5TTJ - chain A; structure by X-ray diffraction, 2.20 A resolution.

# Chain A
Protein: Amine oxidase
Source organism: Pseudomonas putida (strain S16)
UniProt: F8G0P2 (F8G0P2_PSEP6); numbering as in UniProt (aligned over 1-482)
Chain sequence (490 residues; numbered 1 to 490; the number before each row is that of its first residue):
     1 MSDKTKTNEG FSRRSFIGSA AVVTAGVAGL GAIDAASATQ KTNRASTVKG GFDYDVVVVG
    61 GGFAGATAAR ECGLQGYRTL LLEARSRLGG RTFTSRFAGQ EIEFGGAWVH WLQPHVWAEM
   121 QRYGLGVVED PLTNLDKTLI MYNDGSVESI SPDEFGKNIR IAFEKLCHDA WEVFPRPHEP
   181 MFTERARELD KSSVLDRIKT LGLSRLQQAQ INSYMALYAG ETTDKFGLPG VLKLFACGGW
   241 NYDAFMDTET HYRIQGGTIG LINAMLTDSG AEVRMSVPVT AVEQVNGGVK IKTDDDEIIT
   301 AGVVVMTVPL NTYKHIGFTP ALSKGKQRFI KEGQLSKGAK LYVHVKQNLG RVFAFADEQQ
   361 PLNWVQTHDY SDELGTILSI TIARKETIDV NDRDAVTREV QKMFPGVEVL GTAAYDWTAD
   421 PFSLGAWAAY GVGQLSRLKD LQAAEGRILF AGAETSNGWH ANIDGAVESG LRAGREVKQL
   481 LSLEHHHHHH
Unresolved in the structure: 1-50, 484-490
Construct notes: expression tag (483-490)
Small-molecule neighbours: FAD (flavin-adenine dinucleotide): Val59, Gly60, Gly61, Gly62, Phe63, Ala64, Gly65, Leu82, Glu83, Ala84, Arg85, Gly89, Gly90, Arg91, Thr92, Phe104, Gly105, Gly106, Ala107, Trp108, Glu249, Val277, Pro278, Val279, Thr307, Val308, Pro309, Thr312, Ile316, Lys340, Trp417, Phe422, Ala426, Trp427, Gly452, Ala453, Ala461, Asn462, Ile463, Ala466
Curated features (UniProtKB/Swiss-Prot):
  - binding site (FAD): Ala64, Glu83, Ala84, Arg85, Arg91, Trp108, Val279, Ala453, Asn462, Ile463
  - binding site ((S)-nicotine): Thr381
  - mutagenesis: Thr250 (T250V: More than 10-fold increase in KM; when associated with V-381. Does not affect kcat significantly, but shows a small decrease in catalytic efficiency), Thr381 (T381V: 2-fold increase in KM. More than 10-fold increase in KM; when associated with V-250. Does not affect kcat significantly, but shows a small decrease in catalytic efficiency), Trp427 (W427F: 3.5-fold increase in activity; when associated with Y-462; W427N: Loss of activity; when associated with W-462; W427Y: 2.8-fold increase in activity. 7.5-fold increase in activity ...), Asn462 (N462F: 8.0-fold increase in activity; N462H: 12-fold increase in activity; N462T: 2.2-fold increase in activity; N462V: 7.2-fold increase in activity. Unstable, loses activity ...)
Reported in the primary citation:
  - binding site for flavin-adenine dinucleotide: Gly62 to Gly65, Glu83, Ala84, Arg85, Trp108, Gln113, Thr248, Val279, Thr312, Trp427, Asn462
  - conformationally variable residues (order/disorder transition): Met1 to Gly50
  - binding site for flavin-adenine dinucleotide: Gly62, Phe63, Gly65, Gly89, Arg91, Thr307, Phe422, Ile463 (by similarity / conservation)

# Overview
Ligands of chain A: flavin-adenine dinucleotide. UniProt lists 10 FAD-binding residues, (S)-nicotine-binding
residue Thr381 and 4 mutagenesis sites. The paper reports a binding site for flavin-adenine dinucleotide at
Gly62, Glu83 and Ala84 among others; conformational variability at Met1.
Chain A is Amine oxidase (Pseudomonas putida (strain S16)); the structure, Crystal Structure of Nicotine
Oxidoreductase from Pseudomonas putida, was determined by X-ray diffraction, deposited together with 5TTK and
5TJR.
